6AOT - chains A and B; structure by X-ray diffraction, 1.95 A resolution.

== Chain A ==
Molecule: Hemagglutinin HA1 chain
Source organism: Influenza A virus (A/Brisbane/10/2007(H3N2))
Reference sequence: A8W891 (A8W891_9INFA); residues 11-329 here = UniProt positions 11-329
Chain sequence (323 residues; numbered 7 to 329; the number before each row is that of its first residue):
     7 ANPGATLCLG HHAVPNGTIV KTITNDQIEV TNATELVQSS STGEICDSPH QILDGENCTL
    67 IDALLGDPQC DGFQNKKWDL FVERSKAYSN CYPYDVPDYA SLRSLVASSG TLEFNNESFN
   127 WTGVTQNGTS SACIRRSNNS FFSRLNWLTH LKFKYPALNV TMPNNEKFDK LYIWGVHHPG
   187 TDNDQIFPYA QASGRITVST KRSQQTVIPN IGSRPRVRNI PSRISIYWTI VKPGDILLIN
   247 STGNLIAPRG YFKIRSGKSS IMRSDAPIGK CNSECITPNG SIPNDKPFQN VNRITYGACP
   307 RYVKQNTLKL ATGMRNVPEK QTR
Disordered / not traced: 7-8, 326-329
Construct notes: expression tag (7-10)
Disulfide bonds: Cys52-Cys277, Cys64-Cys76, Cys97-Cys139, Cys281-Cys305
Covalently attached groups: N-acetylglucosamine (NAG) linked to Asn22, Asn38, Asn63, Asn133, Asn165, Asn246, Asn285
What the authors report for this chain:
  - binding site for N-acetyl-alpha-neuraminic acid: Asp190

== Chain B ==
Molecule: Hemagglutinin HA2 chain
Source organism: Influenza A virus (A/Brisbane/10/2007(H3N2))
Reference sequence: A8W891 (A8W891_9INFA); residues 1-174 here correspond to UniProt positions 330-503 (UniProt number = residue number + 329)
Chain sequence (174 residues; each row starts with the number of its first residue):
     1 GIFGAIAGFI ENGWEGMVDG WYGFRHQNSE GIGQAADLKS TQAAIDQING KLNRLIGKTN
    61 EKFHQIEKEF SEVEGRIQDL EKYVEDTKID LWSYNAELLV ALENQHTIDL TDSEMNKLFE
   121 KTKKQLRENA EDMGNGCFKI YHKCDNACIG SIRNGTYDHD VYRDEALNNR FQIK
Disordered / not traced: 174
Disulfide bonds: Cys144-Cys148
Covalently attached groups: N-acetylglucosamine (NAG) linked to Asn154

== Interface between chain A and chain B ==
Cross-chain cystine bridges: Cys14(A)-Cys137(B)
Residue-residue contacts (139):
  Gly10(A) - Ile140(B)
  Gly10(A) - His142(B)
  Ala11(A) - Gln27(B)
  Ala11(A) - Phe138(B)
  Ala11(A) - Lys139(B)
  Ala11(A) - Ile140(B)  hydrogen bond (backbone-backbone)
  Ala11(A) - His142(B)
  Thr12(A) - His26(B)
  Thr12(A) - Gln27(B)  hydrogen bond (backbone-backbone)
  Thr12(A) - Phe138(B)
  Leu13(A) - Phe24(B)  hydrophobic
  Leu13(A) - Arg25(B)
  Leu13(A) - His26(B)
  Leu13(A) - Thr122(B)
  Leu13(A) - Cys137(B)
  Leu13(A) - Phe138(B)  hydrogen bond (backbone-backbone)
  Leu13(A) - Ile140(B)  hydrophobic
  Leu13(A) - Ile152(B)  hydrophobic
  Cys14(A) - Trp14(B)
  Cys14(A) - Gly23(B)
  Cys14(A) - Phe24(B)
  Cys14(A) - Arg25(B)  hydrogen bond (backbone-backbone)
  Cys14(A) - Gly136(B)
  Cys14(A) - Cys137(B)  disulfide
  Leu15(A) - Ile10(B)
  Leu15(A) - Trp14(B)
  Leu15(A) - Gly23(B)
  Leu15(A) - Phe24(B)  hydrophobic
  Leu15(A) - Leu118(B)  hydrophobic
  Leu15(A) - Phe119(B)  hydrophobic
  Leu15(A) - Thr122(B)
  Leu15(A) - Gly136(B)  hydrogen bond (backbone-backbone)
  Leu15(A) - Phe138(B)  hydrophobic
  Gly16(A) - Trp14(B)
  Gly16(A) - Tyr22(B)
  Gly16(A) - Gly23(B)  hydrogen bond (backbone-backbone)
  Gly16(A) - Met115(B)
  His17(A) - Ile6(B)
  His17(A) - Ile10(B)
  His17(A) - Gly13(B)
  His17(A) - Trp14(B)  hydrogen bond (backbone-backbone)
  His17(A) - Met17(B)
  His17(A) - Trp21(B)
  His17(A) - Tyr22(B)
  His17(A) - Met115(B)
  His18(A) - Gly13(B)
  His18(A) - Trp14(B)
  His18(A) - Met17(B)
  His18(A) - Gly20(B)
  His18(A) - Trp21(B)  hydrogen bond (backbone-backbone)
  Ala19(A) - Gly13(B)
  Ala19(A) - Trp14(B)  hydrogen bond (backbone-backbone)
  Ala19(A) - Glu15(B)
  Pro21(A) - Glu15(B)
  Val26(A) - Asn104(B)
  Lys27(A) - Glu97(B)
  Lys27(A) - Ala101(B)
  Lys27(A) - Asn104(B)  hydrogen bond (backbone-side chain)
  Thr28(A) - Ala101(B)
  Thr28(A) - Asn104(B)
  Thr28(A) - Gln105(B)  hydrogen bond
  Thr28(A) - Ile108(B)
  Ile29(A) - Ala101(B)
  Ile29(A) - Leu102(B)  hydrophobic
  Ile29(A) - Gln105(B)  hydrogen bond (backbone-side chain)
  Thr30(A) - Gln105(B)  hydrogen bond
  Ile34(A) - Ile108(B)  hydrophobic
  Leu42(A) - Val100(B)  hydrophobic
  Arg109(A) - Glu67(B)  salt bridge
  Ser110(A) - His64(B)  hydrogen bond
  Ser114(A) - His64(B)
  Lys264(A) - Phe63(B)
  Ser265(A) - His64(B)
  Ser266(A) - His64(B)  hydrogen bond
  Arg269(A) - Glu67(B)  salt bridge
  Arg269(A) - Glu69(B)
  Asn290(A) - Thr59(B)
  Asp291(A) - Ile56(B)
  Asp291(A) - Gly57(B)  hydrogen bond (backbone-backbone)
  Lys292(A) - Thr59(B)
  Pro293(A) - Leu55(B)
  Phe294(A) - Ala96(B)  hydrophobic
  Arg299(A) - Lys68(B)  hydrogen bond (backbone-side chain)
  Arg299(A) - Glu85(B)
  Arg299(A) - Ile89(B)
  Ile300(A) - Lys68(B)
  Ile300(A) - Glu69(B)
  Thr301(A) - Gln65(B)  hydrogen bond (backbone-side chain)
  Tyr302(A) - Lys62(B)
  Tyr302(A) - Phe63(B)
  Gly303(A) - Asn60(B)
  Gly303(A) - Glu61(B)
  Gly303(A) - Lys62(B)  hydrogen bond (backbone-backbone)
  Ala304(A) - Thr59(B)
  Ala304(A) - Asn60(B)
  Ala304(A) - Glu61(B)
  Cys305(A) - Thr59(B)
  Cys305(A) - Asn60(B)  hydrogen bond (backbone-backbone)
  Pro306(A) - Thr59(B)
  Arg307(A) - Asn60(B)
  Arg307(A) - Trp92(B)
  Tyr308(A) - Ile89(B)  hydrophobic
  Val309(A) - Trp92(B)
  Val309(A) - Ser93(B)
  Lys310(A) - Ile89(B)
  Lys310(A) - Asp90(B)  salt bridge
  Lys310(A) - Ser93(B)  hydrogen bond (backbone-side chain)
  Gln311(A) - Ser93(B)  hydrogen bond (side chain-backbone)
  Gln311(A) - Glu97(B)  hydrogen bond
  Leu314(A) - Ala96(B)  hydrophobic
  Leu314(A) - Glu97(B)
  Lys315(A) - Val100(B)
  Lys315(A) - Asn104(B)  hydrogen bond (backbone-side chain)
  Leu316(A) - Leu52(B)  hydrophobic
  Leu316(A) - Leu55(B)  hydrophobic
  Leu316(A) - Val100(B)  hydrophobic
  Leu316(A) - Glu103(B)
  Leu316(A) - Asn104(B)
  Ala317(A) - Asn104(B)  hydrogen bond (backbone-side chain)
  Ala317(A) - Thr107(B)
  Thr318(A) - Trp21(B)
  Thr318(A) - Ile48(B)
  Gly319(A) - Trp21(B)
  Gly319(A) - Thr107(B)
  Met320(A) - Ile6(B)  hydrophobic
  Met320(A) - Trp21(B)
  Met320(A) - Tyr22(B)
  Met320(A) - Thr111(B)
  Arg321(A) - Ala7(B)
  Val323(A) - Ala7(B)  hydrophobic
  Val323(A) - Glu11(B)
  Val323(A) - Asn12(B)
  Val323(A) - Gly13(B)  hydrogen bond (backbone-backbone)
  Pro324(A) - Asn12(B)
  Pro324(A) - Glu15(B)
  Glu325(A) - Asn12(B)
  Glu325(A) - Gly13(B)
  Glu325(A) - Trp14(B)
  Glu325(A) - Glu15(B)  hydrogen bond (side chain-backbone)
Also at the interface, not in a pair above, chain A (60 interface residues in all): Val20, Val36, Thr40, Ala113, Ile267, Glu280
Also at the interface, not in a pair above, chain B (66 interface residues in all): Asn28, Lys88, Leu98, Leu99, Lys143, Cys144, Ile149

== Summary ==
The interface between chain A and chain B involves 60 residues on one side and 66 on the other; the contacts
include 1 disulfide bond, 27 hydrogen bonds and 3 salt bridges. Polar pairs include Arg109(A)-Glu67(B),
Arg269(A)-Glu67(B) and Lys310(A)-Asp90(B). The paper reports a binding site for N-acetyl-alpha-neuraminic acid
at Asp190(A).
Here chain A is Hemagglutinin HA1 chain and chain B is Hemagglutinin HA2 chain, both from Influenza A virus
(A/Brisbane/10/2007(H3N2)). Entry 6AOT (Crystal structure of the A/Brisbane/10/2007 (H3N2) influenza virus
hemagglutinin L194P mutant in complex with 6'-SLNLN) was determined by X-ray diffraction (same publication as
6AOP, 6AOQ, 6AOR, 6AOS, 6AOU and 6AOV).
